PDB entry 5Y0C | X-ray diffraction, 2.09 A resolution | chains J and H of the 10 polymer chains in the assembly

Chain J:
Molecule: 146-nt DNA strand
Source organism: Homo sapiens
Sequence (146 nucleotides; numbered 147 to 292; the number before each row is that of its first residue):
   147 ATCAATATCCACCTGCAGATTCTACCAAAAGTGTATTTGGAAACTGCTCC
   197 ATCAAAAGGCATGTTCAGCTGAATTCAGCTGAACATGCCTTTTGATGGAG
   247 CAGTTTCCAAATACACTTTTGGTAGAATCTGCAGGTGGATATTGAT
Metal / ion sites: Mn2+ site 1: DG185, DG186; Mn2+ site 2 near DG217 (its only coordinating residue here); Mn2+ site 3 near DG267 (its only coordinating residue here); Mn2+ site 4 near DG280 (its only coordinating residue here)

Chain H:
Name: Histone H2B type 1-J
Source organism: Homo sapiens
Reference sequence: P06899 (H2B1J_HUMAN); residues 0-125 here correspond to UniProt positions 1-126 (UniProt number = residue number + 1)
Chain sequence (129 residues; row label = number of the first residue in the row; numbers below 1 keep their minus sign (Gly-3 is residue -3)):
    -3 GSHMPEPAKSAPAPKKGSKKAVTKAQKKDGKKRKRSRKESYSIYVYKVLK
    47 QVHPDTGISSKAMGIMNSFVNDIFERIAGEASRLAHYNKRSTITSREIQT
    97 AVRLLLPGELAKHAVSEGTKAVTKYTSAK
Disordered / not traced: -3 to 32, 124-125
Sequence notes: expression tag (-3 to -1)
From the paper describing this entry:
  - disease-associated variants - E76K: abolished binding to H3-H4
  - disease-associated variants - E76K: unchanged growth

Interface between chain J and chain H:
Contacting residue pairs - 14 pairs, chain J then chain H:
  DT166(J) with Ile54(H), phosphate contact; Ser55(H), phosphate contact; Ser56(H), hydrogen bond to the phosphate
  DT167(J) with Tyr42(H), hydrogen bond to the phosphate; Gly53(H), phosphate contact; Ile54(H), hydrogen bond to the phosphate
  DA175(J) with Glu35(H), sugar contact
  DG185(J) with Ser87(H), hydrogen bond to the phosphate; Thr88(H), phosphate contact
  DG186(J) with Arg86(H), phosphate contact; Ser87(H), hydrogen bond to the phosphate; Thr88(H), hydrogen bond to the phosphate
  DA187(J) with Arg86(H), salt bridge to the phosphate
  DT250(J) with Arg33(H), salt bridge to the phosphate
Also at the interface, not in a pair above, chain H (11 interface residues in all): Lys85

Overview:
7 residues of chain J face 11 of chain H across their interface; the contacts include 6 hydrogen bonds and 2
salt bridges. Among the polar pairs are DT166(J)-Ser56(H), DT167(J)-Tyr42(H) and DT167(J)-Ile54(H). The paper
reports that E76K of chain H abolishes binding to H3-H4; E76K of chain H leaves growth unchanged.
Chain J is a 146-nt DNA strand and chain H is Histone H2B type 1-J, both from Homo sapiens; the structure,
Crystal Structure of the human nucleosome at 2.09 angstrom resolution, was determined by X-ray diffraction
together with 5Y0D from the same study.
